PDB entry 8GAO | electron microscopy, 4.10 A resolution (low resolution: residue-level contacts below are approximate; hydrogen-bond / salt-bridge calls are withheld) | chains F and M of the 10 polymer chains in the assembly

[Chain F]
Name: DnaB-like replicative helicase
From: Escherichia phage T4
Notes: EC 3.6.4.-
Reference sequence: P04530 (HELIC_BPT4); residue numbers follow UniProt; this construct covers 1-432
Amino-acid sequence (432 residues; each row starts with the number of its first residue):
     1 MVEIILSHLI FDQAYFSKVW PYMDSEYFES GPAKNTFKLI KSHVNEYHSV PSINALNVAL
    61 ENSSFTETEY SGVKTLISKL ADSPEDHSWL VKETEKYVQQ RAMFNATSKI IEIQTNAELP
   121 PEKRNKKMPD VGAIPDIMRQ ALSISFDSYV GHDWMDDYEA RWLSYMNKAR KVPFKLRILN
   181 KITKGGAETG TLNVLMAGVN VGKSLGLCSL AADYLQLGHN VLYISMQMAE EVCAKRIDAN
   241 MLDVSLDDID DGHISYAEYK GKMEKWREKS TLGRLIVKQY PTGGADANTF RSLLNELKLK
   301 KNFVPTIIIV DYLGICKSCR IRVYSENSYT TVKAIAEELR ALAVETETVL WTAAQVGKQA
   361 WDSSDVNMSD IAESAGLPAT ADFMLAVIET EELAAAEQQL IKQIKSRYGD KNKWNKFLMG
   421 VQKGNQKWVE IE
Construct notes: engineered mutation Gln227 (Glu in P04530)
Swiss-Prot annotation at these positions:
  - binding site (ATP): Ala197 to Ser204
  - mutagenesis: Leu192 (L192Q: Partially suppresses phage growth inhibition by extra copies of bacterial AbpA-AbpB), Asp213 (D213Y: Partially suppresses phage growth inhibition by extra copies of bacterial AbpA-AbpB)
Small-molecule neighbours: ATP-gamma-S (AGS; phosphothiophosphoric acid-adenylate ester): Gly198, Val199, Asn200, Val201, Gly202, Lys203, Ser204, Leu205, Gln227, Arg236, Leu246, Asp247, Asp250, Tyr312, Lys423, Gln426

[Chain M]
Molecule: 12-nt DNA strand
Sequence (12 nucleotides; row label = number of the first residue in the row):
     6 TTTTTTTTTT TT

[Interface between chain F and chain M]
Contacting residue pairs - 8 pairs, chain F then chain M:
  Asn327(F) - DT6(M)
  Ser328(F) - DT7(M)
  Tyr329(F) - DT6(M)
  Tyr329(F) - DT7(M)
  Lys358(F) - DT9(M)
  Ala372(F) - DT7(M)
  Ala372(F) - DT8(M)
  Ala375(F) - DT7(M)
Interface residues without a listed pair, chain F (8 interface residues in all): Gly357, Glu373
Interface residues without a listed pair, chain M (5 interface residues in all): DT10

[In short]
8 residues of chain F face 5 of chain M across their interface. Bound to chain F: ATP-gamma-S. UniProt lists 8
ATP-binding residues and 2 mutagenesis sites on chain F.
Chain F is DnaB-like replicative helicase (Escherichia phage T4) and chain M is a 12-nt DNA strand; the
structure, bacteriophage T4 stalled primosome with mutant gp41-E227Q, was determined by electron microscopy
together with 8DTP, 8DUE, 8DVF, 8DVI, 8DW6, 8DWJ and 8G0Z from the same study.
